Entry 2UU9 (X-ray diffraction, 3.10 A resolution); this record covers chains A and T of the 23 polymer chains in the assembly.

[Chain A]
Molecule: 16S RRNA
Source organism: Thermus thermophilus
Sequence (1522 nucleotides; row label = number of the first residue in the row; note: 44 numbers in that range are skipped by the numbering (no residue carries them; nothing is unmodelled there); a row labelled like 189A-189L holds insertion residues (189A, then the next letters in order); numbering starts at 0):
     0 UUUGUUGGAG AGUUUGAUCC UGGCUCAGGG UGAACGCUGG CGGCGUGCCU AAGACAUGCA
    60 AGUCGUGCGG GCCG
    76 CGGGGUUUU
    88 ACUCCG
    96 UGGUCAGCGG CGGACGGGUG AGUAACGCGU GGGU
  129A G
   130 ACCUACCCGG AAGAGGGGGA CAACCCGGGG AAACUCGGGC UAAUCCCCCA UGUGGACCCG
189A-189L CCCCUUGGGGUG
   190 UGUCCAAAGG GCUUU
   216 GCCCGCUUCC GGAUGGGCCC GCGUCCCAUC AGCUAGUUGG UGGGGUAAUG GCCCACCAAG
   276 GCGACGACGG GUAGCCGGUC UGAGAGGAUG GCCGGCCACA GGGGCACUGA GACACGGGCC
   336 CCACUCCUAC GGGAGGCAGC AGUUAGGAAU CUUCCGCAAU GGGCGCAAGC CUGACGGAGC
   396 GACGCCGCUU GGAGGAAGAA GCCCUUCGGG GUGUAAACUC CUGA
   441 ACCCGGGACG AAACCCCC
   460 GA
   470 CGAGGGGA
   479 CUGACGGUAC CGGGGUAA
   498 UAGCGCCGGC CAACUCCGUG CCAGCAGCCG CGGUAAUACG GAGGGCGCGA GCGUUACCCG
   558 GAUUCACUGG GCGUAAAGGG CGUGUAGGCG GCCUGGGGCG UCCCAUGUGA AAGACCACGG
   618 CUCAACCGUG GGGGAGCGUG GGAUACGCUC AGGCUAGACG GUGGGAGAGG GUGGUGGAAU
   678 UCCCGGAGUA GCGGUGAAAU GCGCAGAUAC CGGGAGGAAC GCCGAUGGCG AAGGCAGCCA
   738 CCUGGUCCAC CCGUGACGCU GAGGCGCGAA AGCGUGGGGA GCAAACCGGA UUAGAUACCC
   798 GGGUAGUCCA CGCCCUAAAC GAUGCGCGCU AGGUCUCUGG GUCU
   848 CCUGGGGGCC GAAGCUAACG CGUUAAGCGC GCCGCCUGGG GAGUACGGCC GCAAGGCUGA
   908 AACUCAAAGG AAUUGACGGG GGCCCGCACA AGCGGUGGAG CAUGUGGUUU AAUUCGAAGC
   968 AACGCGAAGA ACCUUACCAG GCCUUGACAU GCUA
 1001A G
  1002 GGAACCCGGG UGAAAGCCUG GGGUGCCCC
1030A-1030D GCGA
  1031 GGGGAGCCCU AGCACAGGUG CUGCAUGGCC GUCGUCAGCU CGUGCCGUGA GGUGUUGGGU
  1091 UAAGUCCCGC AACGAGCGCA ACCCCCGCCG UUAGUUGCCA GCGGUUCGGC CGGGCACUCU
  1151 AACGGGACUG CCCGCG
  1168 AAAGCGGGAG GAAGGAGGGG ACGACGUCUG GUCAGCAUGG CCCUUACGGC CUGGGCGACA
  1228 CACGUGCUAC AAUGCCCACU ACAAAGCGAU GCCACCCGGC AACGGGGAGC UAAUCGCAAA
  1288 AAGGUGGGCC CAGUUCGGAU UGGGGUCUGC AACCCGACCC CAUGAAGCCG GAAUCGCUAG
  1348 UAAUCGCGGA UCAGCC
 1363A A
  1364 UGCCGCGGUG AAUACGUUCC CGGGCCUUGU ACACACCGCC CGUCACGCCA UGGGAGCGGG
  1424 CUCUACCCGA AGUCGCCGG
1442A-1442B GA
  1443 GCCUA
  1452 C
  1456 GGGCAGGCGC CGAGGGUAGG GCCCGUGACU GGGGCGAAGU CGUAACAAGG UAGCUGUACC
  1516 GGAAGGUGCG GCUGGAUCAC CUCCUUUCU
Disordered / not traced: 0-4, 1534-1538
Bound ions: Mg2+ site 1: U12, G22; Mg2+ site 2: U12, C526, G527, A914; K+ site 1 near U14 (its only coordinating residue here); Mg2+ site 3 near G21 (its only coordinating residue here); Mg2+ site 4: U37, G38; Mg2+ site 5: C48, G115; Mg2+ site 6 near A53 (its only coordinating residue here); Mg2+ site 7: G61, U62, G105; Mg2+ site 8: G107, G324, G326; Mg2+ site 9: A109, G331; Mg2+ site 10 near G115 (its only coordinating residue here); Mg2+ site 11: A116, G117, G289; 77 more Mg2+ sites not listed; 21 more K+ sites not listed
Small-molecule neighbours: paromomycin (PAR): G1405, U1406, C1407, A1408, C1409, G1489, C1490, G1491, A1492, A1493, G1494, U1495, C1496
Reported in the primary citation:
  - Mg2+ coordination: C518

[Chain T]
Name: 30S ribosomal protein S20
Source organism: Thermus thermophilus
UniProt: P80380 (RS20_THET8); residues 2-106 here correspond to UniProt positions 1-105 (UniProt number = residue number - 1)
Chain sequence (106 residues; row label = number of the first residue in the row):
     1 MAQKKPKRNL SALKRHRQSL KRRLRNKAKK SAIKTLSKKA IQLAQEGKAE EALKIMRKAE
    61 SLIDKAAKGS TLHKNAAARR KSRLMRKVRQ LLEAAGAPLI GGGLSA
Disordered / not traced: 1-7

[Chain A / chain T interface]
Residue-residue contacts (98):
  G61(A) - Leu10(T)  phosphate contact
  G102(A) - Arg17(T)  salt bridge to the phosphate
  C103(A) - Lys14(T)  phosphate contact
  C103(A) - Arg17(T)  salt bridge to the phosphate
  G104(A) - Lys14(T)  hydrogen bond to the base
  G104(A) - Gln18(T)  phosphate contact
  G104(A) - Lys21(T)  salt bridge to the phosphate
  G105(A) - Gln18(T)  phosphate contact
  G105(A) - Arg22(T)  salt bridge to the phosphate
  C106(A) - Arg15(T)  base contact
  G107(A) - Arg15(T)  hydrogen bond to the base
  G108(A) - Arg15(T)  base contact
  C131(A) - Asn75(T)  phosphate contact
  C132(A) - Lys74(T)  hydrogen bond to the phosphate
  C132(A) - Asn75(T)  hydrogen bond to the phosphate
  U133(A) - Lys74(T)  salt bridge to the phosphate
  C174(A) - Arg25(T)  sugar contact
  C175(A) - Arg25(T)  sugar contact
  C176(A) - Lys29(T)  salt bridge to the phosphate
  C177(A) - Lys65(T)  salt bridge to the phosphate
  C178(A) - Lys65(T)  salt bridge to the phosphate
  A185(A) - Glu60(T)  base contact
  A185(A) - Ala78(T)  sugar contact
  A185(A) - Lys81(T)  hydrogen bond to the base
  C186(A) - Ala78(T)  sugar contact
  C186(A) - Lys81(T)  sugar contact
  C186(A) - Ser82(T)  hydrogen bond to the phosphate
  C186(A) - Met85(T)  hydrogen bond to the sugar
  C187(A) - Ser82(T)  hydrogen bond to the phosphate
  C187(A) - Met85(T)  sugar contact
  C187(A) - Arg86(T)  salt bridge to the phosphate
  C187(A) - Arg89(T)  hydrogen bond to the sugar
  C187(A) - Leu104(T)  base contact
  C187(A) - Ser105(T)  hydrogen bond to the base
  C188(A) - Arg86(T)  salt bridge to the phosphate
  C188(A) - Arg89(T)  hydrogen bond to the sugar
  C188(A) - Ser105(T)  hydrogen bond to the base
  C188(A) - Ala106(T)  base contact
  U190(A) - Ser105(T)  hydrogen bond to the base
  U190(A) - Ala106(T)  hydrogen bond to the base
  G191(A) - Met85(T)  base contact
  G191(A) - Gly101(T)  hydrogen bond to the sugar
  G191(A) - Gly103(T)  hydrogen bond to the base
  G191(A) - Leu104(T)  hydrogen bond to the sugar
  G191(A) - Ser105(T)  base contact
  U192(A) - Arg57(T)  sugar contact
  U192(A) - Glu60(T)  hydrogen bond to the sugar
  U192(A) - Gly102(T)  sugar contact
  U192(A) - Gly103(T)  sugar contact
  C193(A) - Arg57(T)  salt bridge to the phosphate
  C193(A) - Glu60(T)  hydrogen bond to the sugar
  C193(A) - Ser61(T)  hydrogen bond to the phosphate
  C193(A) - Asp64(T)  hydrogen bond to the sugar
  C193(A) - Lys81(T)  base contact
  C194(A) - Ser61(T)  hydrogen bond to the phosphate
  C194(A) - Asp64(T)  sugar contact
  C194(A) - Lys65(T)  salt bridge to the phosphate
  C194(A) - Lys68(T)  phosphate contact
  A195(A) - Lys65(T)  phosphate contact
  A195(A) - Lys68(T)  salt bridge to the phosphate
  A196(A) - Lys68(T)  salt bridge to the phosphate
  G259(A) - Arg83(T)  salt bridge to the phosphate
  G259(A) - Lys87(T)  salt bridge to the phosphate
  G260(A) - Arg83(T)  salt bridge to the phosphate
  U261(A) - Arg79(T)  salt bridge to the phosphate
  U261(A) - Arg83(T)  base contact
  A262(A) - Lys74(T)  sugar contact
  A262(A) - Asn75(T)  hydrogen bond to the sugar
  A262(A) - Ala76(T)  phosphate contact
  A263(A) - Arg79(T)  salt bridge to the phosphate
  C322(A) - Arg23(T)  sugar contact
  U323(A) - Ser19(T)  sugar contact
  U323(A) - Arg22(T)  phosphate contact
  U323(A) - Arg23(T)  phosphate contact
  U323(A) - Asn26(T)  hydrogen bond to the phosphate
  G324(A) - Arg22(T)  salt bridge to the phosphate
  G324(A) - Asn26(T)  hydrogen bond to the phosphate
  G324(A) - Ser70(T)  phosphate contact
  A325(A) - Ser70(T)  hydrogen bond to the phosphate
  G332(A) - Leu10(T)  phosphate contact
  G332(A) - His16(T)  sugar contact
  G333(A) - His16(T)  hydrogen bond to the sugar
  A349(A) - Arg8(T)  sugar contact
  G1438(A) - Lys34(T)  salt bridge to the phosphate
  C1439(A) - Lys38(T)  salt bridge to the phosphate
  G1456(A) - Leu36(T)  sugar contact
  G1456(A) - Lys39(T)  hydrogen bond to the phosphate
  G1457(A) - Thr35(T)  phosphate contact
  G1457(A) - Leu36(T)  sugar contact
  G1457(A) - Lys39(T)  salt bridge to the phosphate
  G1458(A) - Ala28(T)  phosphate contact
  G1458(A) - Ser31(T)  phosphate contact
  G1458(A) - Ala32(T)  phosphate contact
  G1458(A) - Thr35(T)  hydrogen bond to the phosphate
  C1459(A) - Lys27(T)  salt bridge to the phosphate
  C1459(A) - Ala28(T)  phosphate contact
  C1459(A) - Ser31(T)  hydrogen bond to the phosphate
  A1460(A) - Lys27(T)  salt bridge to the phosphate
Interface residues without a listed pair, chain A (50 interface residues in all): A60, G189L, U1436, C1437
Interface residues without a listed pair, chain T (50 interface residues in all): Leu24, Lys58

[In short]
The chain A/chain T interface involves 50 residues from each chain; the contacts include 30 hydrogen bonds and
25 salt bridges. Among the polar pairs are G104(A)-Lys14(T), G107(A)-Arg15(T) and A185(A)-Lys81(T). Ligands of
chain A: paromomycin. The Mg2+ site 1 is built by U12(A) and G22(A). The paper reports Mg2+ coordination by
C518(A).
Here chain A is 16S RRNA and chain T is 30S ribosomal protein S20, both from Thermus thermophilus. Entry 2UU9
(Structure of the Thermus thermophilus 30S ribosomal subunit complexed with a Valine-ASL with cmo5U in
position ...) was determined by X-ray diffraction (same publication as 2UUC, 2UUA and 2UUB).
